Entry 8ZC6 (electron microscopy, 6.85 A resolution (low resolution: residue-level contacts below are approximate; hydrogen-bond / salt-bridge calls are withheld)); this record covers chains M and Q of the 18 polymer chains in the assembly.

Chain M:
Protein: Light chain of D1F6 Fab
From: Homo sapiens
Notes: antibody fragment or engineered binder
Sequence (223 residues; numbered 1 to 223; the number before each row is that of its first residue):
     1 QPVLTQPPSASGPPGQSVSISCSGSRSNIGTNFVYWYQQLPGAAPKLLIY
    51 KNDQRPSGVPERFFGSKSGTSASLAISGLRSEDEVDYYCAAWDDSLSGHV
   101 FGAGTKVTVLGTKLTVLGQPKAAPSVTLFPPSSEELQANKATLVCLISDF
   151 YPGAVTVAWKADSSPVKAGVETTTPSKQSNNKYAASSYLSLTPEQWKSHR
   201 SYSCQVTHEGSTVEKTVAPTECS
Disordered / not traced: 1, 111-117, 222-223
Disulfides: Cys22-Cys89, Cys145-Cys204

Chain Q:
Protein: Heavy chain of D1F6 Fab
From: Homo sapiens
Notes: antibody fragment or engineered binder
Sequence (230 residues; row label = number of the first residue in the row):
     1 EVQLVQSGAEVKKPGASVKVSCKASGYIFSDYNIHWVRQAPGQGLEWMGW
    51 ISPDSDDTNYAQSFQGRVTMTRDTSITTVYMELSSLRSDDTAVYFCARSV
   101 GYCSLNSCQRWMWFDTWGQGALVTVSSASTKGPSVFPLAPSSKSTSGGTA
   151 ALGCLVKDYFPEPVTVSWNSGALTSGVHTFPAVLQSSGLYSLSSVVTVPS
   201 SSLGTQTYICNVNHKPSNTKVDKKVEPKSC
Disordered / not traced: 1, 142-148, 230
Disulfides: Cys22-Cys96, Cys103-Cys108, Cys154-Cys210

Chain M / chain Q interface:
Contacting residue pairs - 85 pairs, chain M then chain Q:
  Thr31(M) with Arg110(Q)
  Asn32(M) with Arg110(Q)
  Phe33(M) with Arg110(Q)
  Tyr35(M) with Arg110(Q); Met112(Q)
  Tyr37(M) with Phe114(Q); Trp117(Q)
  Ala44(M) with Phe95(Q); Trp117(Q); Gly118(Q)
  Pro45(M) with Phe95(Q); Trp117(Q)
  Lys46(M) with Trp117(Q)
  Leu47(M) with Trp113(Q); Phe114(Q)
  Tyr50(M) with Trp113(Q)
  Lys51(M) with Arg110(Q); Trp111(Q); Trp113(Q)
  Tyr88(M) with Gln39(Q); Leu45(Q)
  Trp92(M) with Trp47(Q); Asn106(Q); Gln109(Q)
  Leu96(M) with Gln62(Q)
  Ser97(M) with Gln62(Q)
  Gly98(M) with Trp47(Q)
  His99(M) with Trp47(Q); Gln109(Q)
  Phe101(M) with Leu45(Q); Phe114(Q)
  Gly102(M) with Gly44(Q)
  Ala103(M) with Gln43(Q); Gly44(Q)
  Thr127(M) with Ser141(Q)
  Leu128(M) with Ser141(Q)
  Phe129(M) with Ala139(Q); Pro140(Q); Ser141(Q); Ala151(Q); Leu152(Q); Val195(Q)
  Pro130(M) with Leu138(Q); Ala139(Q); Pro140(Q)
  Pro131(M) with Leu138(Q); Ala139(Q); Lys228(Q)
  Ser132(M) with Pro137(Q); Ala139(Q)
  Ser133(M) with Ser229(Q)
  Glu134(M) with Phe136(Q); Pro137(Q); Glu226(Q)
  Glu135(M) with Pro137(Q); Leu138(Q)
  Gln137(M) with Phe136(Q)
  Ala138(M) with Phe136(Q)
  Val144(M) with Leu138(Q); Leu155(Q)
  Leu146(M) with Phe180(Q); Ser193(Q); Val195(Q)
  Ile147(M) with Phe180(Q)
  Ser148(M) with Phe180(Q)
  Glu171(M) with Val183(Q); Gln185(Q)
  Thr173(M) with Pro181(Q)
  Thr174(M) with Pro181(Q)
  Ser176(M) with His178(Q); Pro181(Q)
  Gln178(M) with His178(Q)
  Ala184(M) with His178(Q); Phe180(Q)
  Ala185(M) with Phe180(Q)
  Ser186(M) with Phe180(Q)
  Tyr188(M) with Pro181(Q); Ala182(Q); Val183(Q); Ser191(Q)
  Trp196(M) with Lys228(Q)
  Lys215(M) with Ser141(Q)
  Pro219(M) with Lys228(Q)
  Thr220(M) with Lys228(Q)
  Glu221(M) with Lys228(Q)
Other interface residues (no listed pair), chain M (52 interface residues in all): Thr142, Ser190, Val217
Other interface residues (no listed pair), chain Q (41 interface residues in all): Val37, Gln119, Gly153, Lys157

In short:
The interface between chain M and chain Q involves 52 residues on one side and 41 on the other.
Chain M is Light chain of D1F6 Fab and chain Q is Heavy chain of D1F6 Fab, both from Homo sapiens; the
structure, SARS-CoV-2 Omicron BA.4 spike trimer (6P) in complex with D1F6 Fab, head-to-head aggregate, was
determined by electron microscopy (same publication as 8ZBY, 8ZBZ, 8ZC0, 8ZC1, 8ZC2, 8ZC3, 8ZC4 and 8ZC5).
